Entry 8DXL (X-ray diffraction, 2.25 A resolution); this record covers chains A and B.

# Chain A
Molecule: Reverse transcriptase/ribonuclease H
Source organism: Human immunodeficiency virus type 1 group M subtype B (isolate BH10)
Notes: EC 2.7.7.49, 2.7.7.7, 3.1.26.13, 3.1.13.2
UniProtKB: P03366 (POL_HV1B1); residues 1-555 here correspond to UniProt positions 600-1154 (UniProt number = residue number + 599)
Sequence (557 residues; each row starts with the number of its first residue; numbers below 1 keep their minus sign (Met-1 is residue -1)):
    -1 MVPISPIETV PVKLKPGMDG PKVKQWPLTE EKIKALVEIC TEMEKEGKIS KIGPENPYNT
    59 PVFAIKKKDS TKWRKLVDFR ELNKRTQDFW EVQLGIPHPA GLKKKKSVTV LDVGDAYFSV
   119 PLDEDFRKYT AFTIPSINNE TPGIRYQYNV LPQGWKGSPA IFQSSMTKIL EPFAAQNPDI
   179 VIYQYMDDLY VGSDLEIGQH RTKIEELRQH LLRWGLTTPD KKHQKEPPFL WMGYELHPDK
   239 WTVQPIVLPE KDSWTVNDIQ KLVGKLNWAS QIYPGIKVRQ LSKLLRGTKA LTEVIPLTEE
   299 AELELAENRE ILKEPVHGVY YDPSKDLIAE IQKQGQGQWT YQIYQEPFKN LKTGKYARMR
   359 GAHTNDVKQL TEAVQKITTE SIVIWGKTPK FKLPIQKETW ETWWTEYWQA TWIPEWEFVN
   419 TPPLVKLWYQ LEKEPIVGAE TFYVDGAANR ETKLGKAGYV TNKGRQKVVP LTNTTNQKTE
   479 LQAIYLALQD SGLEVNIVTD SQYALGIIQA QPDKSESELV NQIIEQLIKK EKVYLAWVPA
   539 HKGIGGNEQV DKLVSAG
Disordered / not traced: 555
Construct notes: expression tag (-1 to 0); engineered mutation Ala172 (Lys771 in P03366), Ala173 (Lys772 in P03366), Ser280 (Cys879 in P03366)
Ion coordination: Mg2+: Asp443, Asp549
Residues lining bound ligands:
  - 4-iodopyrazole (PYZ), molecule 1: Ile5, Ala114, Ser117, Val118, Phe160, Ser163, Met164, Ile167, Leu214
  - 4-iodopyrazole (PYZ), molecule 2: Thr165, Leu168, Glu169, Ala172, Ile180
  - Rilpivirine (T27; 4-{[4-({4-[(E)-2-cyanoethenyl]-2,6-dimethylphenyl}amino)pyrimidin-2-yl]amino}benzonitrile): Pro95, Leu100, Lys101, Lys103, Val106, Val179, Tyr181, Tyr188, Gly190, Pro225, Phe227, Leu228, Trp229, Leu234, His235, Pro236, Tyr318
Curated features (UniProtKB/Swiss-Prot):
  - region: Phe227 to His235 (RT 'primer grip')
  - motif: Trp398 to Trp414 (Tryptophan repeat motif)
  - binding site (Mg(2+)): Asp110, Asp185, Asp186, Asp443, Glu478, Asp498, Asp549
  - site: Trp401 (Essential for RT p66/p51 heterodimerization), Trp414 (Essential for RT p66/p51 heterodimerization), Phe440, Tyr441 (Cleavage)
Reported in the primary citation:
  - binding site for 4-iodopyrazole: Ala114, Ser117, Val118, Met164

# Chain B
Molecule: p51 RT
Source organism: Human immunodeficiency virus type 1 group M subtype B (isolate BH10)
UniProtKB: P03366 (POL_HV1B1); residues 1-428 here correspond to UniProt positions 600-1027 (UniProt number = residue number + 599)
Sequence (428 residues; row label = number of the first residue in the row):
     1 PISPIETVPV KLKPGMDGPK VKQWPLTEEK IKALVEICTE MEKEGKISKI GPENPYNTPV
    61 FAIKKKDSTK WRKLVDFREL NKRTQDFWEV QLGIPHPAGL KKKKSVTVLD VGDAYFSVPL
   121 DEDFRKYTAF TIPSINNETP GIRYQYNVLP QGWKGSPAIF QSSMTKILEP FKKQNPDIVI
   181 YQYMDDLYVG SDLEIGQHRT KIEELRQHLL RWGLTTPDKK HQKEPPFLWM GYELHPDKWT
   241 VQPIVLPEKD SWTVNDIQKL VGKLNWASQI YPGIKVRQLS KLLRGTKALT EVIPLTEEAE
   301 LELAENREIL KEPVHGVYYD PSKDLIAEIQ KQGQGQWTYQ IYQEPFKNLK TGKYARMRGA
   361 HTNDVKQLTE AVQKITTESI VIWGKTPKFK LPIQKETWET WWTEYWQATW IPEWEFVNTP
   421 PLVKLWYQ
Disordered / not traced: 1-4, 215-223
Construct notes: engineered mutation Ser280 (Cys879 in P03366)
Residues lining bound ligands: 4-iodopyrazole (PYZ): Lys66, Tyr232, Arg358, Glu370, Gln373, Lys374, Thr377, Ala408, Trp410
Curated features (UniProtKB/Swiss-Prot):
  - region: Phe227 to His235 (RT 'primer grip')
  - motif: Trp398 to Trp414 (Tryptophan repeat motif)
  - binding site (Mg(2+)): Asp110, Asp185, Asp186
  - site (Essential for RT p66/p51 heterodimerization): Trp401, Trp414

# Chain A / chain B interface
Pairs across the interface - 113 pairs, chain A then chain B:
  Val8(A) with Glu53(B)
  Pro9(A) with Glu53(B)
  Gln85(A) with Glu53(B), hydrogen bond (side chain-backbone)
  Asp86(A) with Lys20(B), salt bridge; Pro55(B)
  Phe87(A) with Pro52(B); Glu53(B); Pro55(B)
  Trp88(A) with Pro52(B), hydrogen bond (backbone-backbone); Asn54(B); Pro55(B); Asn57(B); Thr131(B); Arg143(B)
  Val90(A) with Pro140(B), hydrophobic
  Gly93(A) with Asn137(B)
  Ile94(A) with Asn137(B)
  Pro95(A) with Asn136(B); Asn137(B)
  His96(A) with Asn136(B), hydrogen bond (backbone-side chain)
  Gly99(A) with Asn136(B); Glu138(B)
  Leu100(A) with Asn136(B); Glu138(B)
  Lys101(A) with Glu138(B), salt bridge
  Ser162(A) with Pro52(B)
  Thr165(A) with Pro140(B)
  Gln373(A) with Glu396(B); Thr397(B), hydrogen bond; Thr400(B); Trp401(B), hydrogen bond
  Thr376(A) with Thr400(B); Trp401(B)
  Thr377(A) with Thr400(B), hydrogen bond
  Ile380(A) with Pro25(B), hydrophobic; Leu26(B); Thr27(B)
  Val381(A) with Pro25(B), hydrophobic; Asn136(B), hydrogen bond (backbone-backbone)
  Ile382(A) with Ile135(B); Asn136(B)
  Trp383(A) with Ile135(B)
  Gly384(A) with Thr27(B); Glu28(B), hydrogen bond (backbone-backbone); Ile135(B)
  Trp402(A) with Lys331(B), hydrogen bond (backbone-side chain); His361(B); Asp364(B)
  Tyr405(A) with Lys331(B), hydrogen bond (backbone-side chain)
  Trp406(A) with Lys331(B); Val417(B); Asn418(B); Thr419(B); Pro420(B); Pro421(B)
  Gln407(A) with Lys331(B), hydrogen bond (backbone-side chain); Asp364(B); Pro392(B); Ile393(B); Gln394(B), hydrogen bond; Val417(B), hydrogen bond (side chain-backbone)
  Ala408(A) with Lys331(B); Trp337(B), hydrophobic; Asp364(B); Pro392(B), hydrogen bond (backbone-backbone); Ile393(B)
  Thr409(A) with Asp364(B), hydrogen bond (backbone-side chain)
  Trp410(A) with Thr362(B); Asn363(B); Val365(B), hydrophobic; Trp401(B); Tyr405(B)
  Pro412(A) with Trp401(B), hydrophobic
  Pro433(A) with Asn255(B); Leu289(B), hydrophobic; Thr290(B)
  Ile434(A) with Thr290(B)
  Val435(A) with Thr290(B)
  Thr439(A) with Lys287(B); Ala288(B); Leu289(B), hydrogen bond (side chain-backbone)
  Tyr441(A) with Val254(B); Gln258(B); Thr286(B); Lys287(B), hydrogen bond (side chain-backbone)
  Val458(A) with Thr286(B)
  Thr459(A) with Thr286(B)
  Asn460(A) with Thr286(B); Lys287(B); Ala288(B)
  Asn494(A) with Leu289(B)
  Val496(A) with Leu289(B), hydrophobic
  Gln500(A) with Leu422(B)
  Leu503(A) with Leu422(B), hydrophobic
  Gly504(A) with Pro420(B)
  Gln507(A) with Pro420(B)
  Tyr532(A) with Asn255(B), hydrogen bond; Leu289(B), hydrophobic
  Trp535(A) with Leu422(B); Trp426(B), hydrophobic
  Val536(A) with Gln258(B)
  Pro537(A) with Gly262(B); Asn265(B)
  Lys540(A) with Asn265(B); Ser280(B), hydrogen bond (backbone-side chain)
  Gly541(A) with Ser280(B); Leu283(B)
  Ile542(A) with Val261(B), hydrophobic; Leu283(B)
  Gly543(A) with Leu283(B), hydrogen bond (backbone-backbone); Gly285(B)
  Gly544(A) with Gly285(B), hydrogen bond (backbone-backbone); Thr286(B)
Also at the interface, not in a pair above, chain A (65 interface residues in all): Ala158, Ile159, Tyr181, Met357, Thr369, Thr386, Thr403, Ala508, Ala534, Gln547
Also at the interface, not in a pair above, chain B (56 interface residues in all): Tyr56, Val276, Leu368

# In short
65 residues of chain A face 56 of chain B across their interface; the contacts include 21 hydrogen bonds and 2
salt bridges. Polar pairs include Asp86(A)-Lys20(B), Lys101(A)-Glu138(B) and Gln85(A)-Glu53(B). Ligands of
chain A: Rilpivirine and 4-iodopyrazole. Chain B binds 4-iodopyrazole. The paper reports a binding site for
4-iodopyrazole at Ala114(A), Ser117(A) and Val118(A) among others.
Chain A is Reverse transcriptase/ribonuclease H and chain B is p51 RT, both from Human immunodeficiency virus
type 1 group M subtype B (isolate BH10); the structure, HIV-1 reverse transcriptase/rilpivirine with bound
fragment 4-iodopyrazole at multiple sites, was determined by X-ray diffraction, deposited together with 8DX2,
8DX3, 8DX8, 8DXB, 8DXE, 8DXG and 5 further entries.
